Entry 9MU2 (electron microscopy, 3.54 A resolution); this record covers chains M and P of the 42 polymer chains in the assembly.

[Chain M]
Protein: Tape measure protein
From: Staphylococcus phage 80alpha
UniProtKB: A4ZFC2 (A4ZFC2_BP80A); numbering as in UniProt (aligned over 1-1154)
Sequence (1154 residues; each row starts with the number of its first residue):
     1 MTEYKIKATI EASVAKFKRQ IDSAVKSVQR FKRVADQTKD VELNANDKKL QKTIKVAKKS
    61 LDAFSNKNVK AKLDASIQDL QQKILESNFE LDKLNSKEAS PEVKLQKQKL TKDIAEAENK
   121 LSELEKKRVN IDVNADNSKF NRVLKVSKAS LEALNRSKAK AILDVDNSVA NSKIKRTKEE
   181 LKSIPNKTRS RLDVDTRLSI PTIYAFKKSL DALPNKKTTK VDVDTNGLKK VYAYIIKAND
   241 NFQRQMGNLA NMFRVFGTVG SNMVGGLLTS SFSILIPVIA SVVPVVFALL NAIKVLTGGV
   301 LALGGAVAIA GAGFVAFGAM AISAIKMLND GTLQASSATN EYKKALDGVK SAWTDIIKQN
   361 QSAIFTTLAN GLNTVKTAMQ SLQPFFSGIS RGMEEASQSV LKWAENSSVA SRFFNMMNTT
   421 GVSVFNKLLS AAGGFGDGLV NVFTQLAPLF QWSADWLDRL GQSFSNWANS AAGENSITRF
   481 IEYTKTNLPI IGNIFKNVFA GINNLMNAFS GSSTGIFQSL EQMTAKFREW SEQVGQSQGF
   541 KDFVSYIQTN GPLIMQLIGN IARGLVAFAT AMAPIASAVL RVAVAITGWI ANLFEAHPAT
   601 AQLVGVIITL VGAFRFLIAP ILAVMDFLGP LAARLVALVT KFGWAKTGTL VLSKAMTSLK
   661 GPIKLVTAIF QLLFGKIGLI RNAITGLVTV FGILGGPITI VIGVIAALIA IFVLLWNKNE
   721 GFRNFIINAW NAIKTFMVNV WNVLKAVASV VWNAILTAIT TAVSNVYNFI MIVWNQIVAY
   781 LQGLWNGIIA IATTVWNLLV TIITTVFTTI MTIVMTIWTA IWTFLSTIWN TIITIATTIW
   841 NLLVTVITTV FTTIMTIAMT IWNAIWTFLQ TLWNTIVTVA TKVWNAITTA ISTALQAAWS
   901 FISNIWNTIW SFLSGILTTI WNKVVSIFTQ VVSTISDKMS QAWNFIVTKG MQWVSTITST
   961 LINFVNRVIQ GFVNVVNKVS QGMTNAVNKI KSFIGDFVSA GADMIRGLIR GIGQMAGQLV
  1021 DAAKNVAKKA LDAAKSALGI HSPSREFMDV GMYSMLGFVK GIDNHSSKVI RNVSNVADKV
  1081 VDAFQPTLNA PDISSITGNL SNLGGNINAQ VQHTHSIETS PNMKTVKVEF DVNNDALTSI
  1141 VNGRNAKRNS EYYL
Not modelled in the structure: 39-1154

[Chain P]
Protein: HK97 gp10 family phage protein
From: Staphylococcus phage 80alpha
UniProtKB: A0AA96SGB5 (A0AA96SGB5_9CAUD); residues 1-115 here = UniProt positions 1-115
Sequence (115 residues; each row starts with the number of its first residue):
     1 MNIDGLDALL NQFHDMKTNI DDDVDDILQE NAKEYVVRAK LKAREVMNKG YWTGNLSRNI
    61 RYKKTGDLQY TITSHAAYSG FLEFGTRYME AEPFMWPVYE VIRKSTVEEL KALFE
Not modelled in the structure: 1-6
From the paper describing this entry:
  - binding site for DNA, 5'-3': Asn55, Tyr78
  - binding site for DNA, 3'-5': Arg87

[Interface between chain M and chain P]
Contacting residue pairs (43; chain M residue first):
  Thr2(M) with Ala77(P)
  Glu3(M) with Ala77(P)
  Tyr4(M) with Ala77(P), hydrogen bond (backbone-backbone); Ser79(P); Gly80(P), hydrogen bond (backbone-backbone); Phe81(P), hydrophobic; Phe84(P), hydrophobic
  Lys5(M) with Ser74(P); His75(P), hydrogen bond
  Ile6(M) with Thr73(P); Ser74(P), hydrogen bond (backbone-backbone); Ser79(P); Gly80(P); Glu83(P); Met95(P), hydrophobic
  Lys7(M) with Ile72(P); Thr73(P)
  Ala8(M) with Tyr35(P); Thr71(P); Ile72(P), hydrogen bond (backbone-backbone)
  Thr9(M) with Gln69(P); Tyr70(P); Thr71(P), hydrogen bond
  Ile10(M) with Leu28(P), hydrophobic; Gln69(P); Tyr70(P), hydrogen bond (backbone-backbone); Ile102(P), hydrophobic
  Glu11(M) with Leu68(P); Gln69(P), hydrogen bond
  Ala12(M) with Val24(P), hydrophobic; Leu68(P), hydrogen bond (backbone-backbone)
  Val14(M) with Leu68(P), hydrophobic
  Phe17(M) with Ile20(P), hydrophobic
  Lys18(M) with Lys17(P), hydrogen bond (side chain-backbone); Asp21(P), salt bridge
  Ile21(M) with Phe13(P); Met16(P), hydrophobic
  Asp22(M) with Lys17(P), salt bridge
  Ala24(M) with Phe13(P), hydrophobic
  Val25(M) with Leu10(P); Phe13(P), hydrophobic
  Val28(M) with Leu10(P), hydrophobic
  Gln29(M) with Leu10(P)
Interface residues without a listed pair, chain P (30 interface residues in all): Asn31, Ala32, Ala76, Phe94, Thr106

[Summary]
The interface between chain M and chain P involves 20 residues on one side and 30 on the other; the contacts
include 10 hydrogen bonds and 2 salt bridges. Among the polar pairs are Lys18(M)-Asp21(P), Asp22(M)-Lys17(P)
and Lys5(M)-His75(P). From the paper: a binding site for DNA, 5'-3' at Asn55(P) and Tyr78(P); a binding site
for DNA, 3'-5' at Arg87(P).
Here chain M is Tape measure protein and chain P is HK97 gp10 family phage protein, both from Staphylococcus
phage 80alpha. Entry 9MU2 (SaPI1 neck structure with DNA, tail completion protein, and tape measure protein)
was determined by electron microscopy, deposited together with 9MU3.
